7P14 - chains A and B; structure by electron microscopy, 3.66 A resolution.

[Chain A]
Name: XK-related protein
Source organism: Rattus norvegicus
Reference sequence: Q5GH54 (Q5GH54_RAT); numbering as in UniProt (aligned over 1-373)
Chain sequence (374 residues; row label = number of the first residue in the row):
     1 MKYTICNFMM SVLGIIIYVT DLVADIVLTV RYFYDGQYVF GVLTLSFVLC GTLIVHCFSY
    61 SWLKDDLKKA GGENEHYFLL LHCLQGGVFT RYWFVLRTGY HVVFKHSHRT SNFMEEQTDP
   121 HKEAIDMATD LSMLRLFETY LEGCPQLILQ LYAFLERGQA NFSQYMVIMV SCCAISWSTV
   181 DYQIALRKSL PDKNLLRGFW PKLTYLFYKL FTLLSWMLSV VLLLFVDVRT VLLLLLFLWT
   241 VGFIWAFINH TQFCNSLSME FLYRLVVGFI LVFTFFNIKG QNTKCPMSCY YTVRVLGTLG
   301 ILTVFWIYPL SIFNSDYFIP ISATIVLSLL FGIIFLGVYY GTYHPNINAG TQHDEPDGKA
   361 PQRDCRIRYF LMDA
Not modelled in the structure: 68-80, 106-118, 345-364
Differences from the reference sequence: expression tag (374)
Small-molecule neighbours:
  - phosphatidyl serine (P5S; O-[(R)-{[(2R)-2,3-bis(octadecanoyloxy)propyl]oxy}(hydroxy)phosphoryl]-L-serine): Thr-4, Cys-6, Asn-7, Met-10, Cys-173, Ser-176, Trp-177, Val-180, Ile-184, Arg-187, Lys-188, Arg-197, Gly-198, Phe-199, Lys-202, Leu-203, Leu-206, Phe-207
  - diundecyl phosphatidyl choline (PLC), molecule 1: Val-39, Phe-40, Leu-43, Phe-47, Cys-50, Leu-141, Pro-145, Ile-148, Leu-149, Tyr-152, Val-220, Leu-224, Val-228, Arg-229, Leu-232, Leu-235, Phe-269, Phe-273
  - diundecyl phosphatidyl choline (PLC), molecule 2: Leu-147, Leu-151, Phe-154, Ile-168, Cys-172, Ile-175, Leu-210, Leu-213, Leu-214, Leu-218, Tyr-317, Pro-320, Ile-321, Ala-323, Thr-324, Leu-327, Ser-328

[Chain B]
Name: Sybody
Source organism: synthetic construct
Notes: antibody fragment or engineered binder
Chain sequence (126 residues; row label = number of the first residue in the row):
     6 SQVQLVESGG GSVQAGGSLR LSCAASGNIA DIYYLGWFRQ APGKEREGVA ALITYNGRTY
    66 YADSVKGRFT VSLDNAKNTV YLQMNSLKPE DTALYYCAAA YNGLIAAPLK VTRYWYWGQG
   126 TQVTVS
Cystine bridges: Cys-28/Cys-102

[Interface between chain A and chain B]
Residue-residue contacts - 26 pairs, chain A then chain B:
  Leu-155(A) with Leu-109(B)
  Glu-156(A) with Lys-115(B), salt bridge; Thr-117(B), hydrogen bond; Arg-118(B), hydrogen bond (backbone-side chain)
  Arg-157(A) with Thr-117(B); Arg-118(B); Tyr-119(B), hydrogen bond (side chain-backbone); Trp-120(B), hydrogen bond (side chain-backbone)
  Gly-158(A) with Asn-107(B)
  Gln-159(A) with Tyr-106(B)
  Ala-160(A) with Trp-120(B)
  Asn-161(A) with Trp-120(B)
  Leu-222(A) with Leu-109(B), hydrophobic
  Phe-225(A) with Ile-110(B), hydrophobic
  Ser-311(A) with Ala-111(B)
  Ile-312(A) with Ile-110(B), hydrophobic; Ala-111(B), hydrogen bond (backbone-backbone)
  Phe-313(A) with Leu-109(B), hydrophobic
  Asn-314(A) with Tyr-38(B); Gly-108(B); Leu-109(B), hydrogen bond (backbone-backbone); Ala-111(B)
  Tyr-317(A) with Asn-107(B), hydrogen bond; Gly-108(B); Leu-109(B)
  Ile-321(A) with Leu-109(B), hydrophobic
Other interface residues (no listed pair), chain A (17 interface residues in all): Phe-40, Tyr-152
Other interface residues (no listed pair), chain B (13 interface residues in all): Trp-122

[In short]
Chain A and chain B form an interface of 17 and 13 residues respectively, with 7 hydrogen bonds and 1 salt
bridge. Polar contacts include Glu-156(A)/Lys-115(B), Glu-156(A)/Thr-117(B) and Glu-156(A)/Arg-118(B). Ligands
of chain A: diundecyl phosphatidyl choline and phosphatidyl serine.
Here chain A is XK-related protein (Rattus norvegicus) and chain B is Sybody (synthetic construct). Entry 7P14
(Structure of full-length rXKR9 in complex with a sybody at 3.66A) was determined by electron microscopy,
deposited together with 7P16.
